4DV7 - chains A and Q of the 21 polymer chains in the assembly; structure by X-ray diffraction, 3.29 A resolution.

# Chain A
Molecule: 16S rRNA
From: Thermus thermophilus
Sequence (1522 nucleotides; row label = number of the first residue in the row; note: 42 numbers in that range are skipped by the numbering (no residue carries them; nothing is unmodelled there); a row labelled like 190A-190L holds insertion residues (190A, then the next letters in order); numbering starts at 0):
     0 UUUGUUGGAG AGUUUGAUCC UGGCUCAGGG UGAACGCUGG CGGCGUGCCU AAGACAUGCA
    60 AGUCGUGCGG G
    73 CCGCGGGGUU UU
    88 ACUCCG
    95 UGGUC
   101 AGCGGCGGAC GGGUGAGUAA CGCGUGGGU
  129A G
   130 ACCUACCCGG AAGAGGGGGA CAACCCGGGG AAACUCGGGC UAAUCCCCCA UGUGGACCCG
   190 C
190A-190L CCCUUGGGGUGU
   191 GUCCAAAGGG CUUU
   216 GCCCGCUUCC GGAUGGGCCC GCGUCCCAUC AGCUAGUUGG UGGGGUAAUG GCCCACCAAG
   276 GCGACGACGG GUAGCCGGUC UGAGAGGAUG GCCGGCCACA GGGGCACUGA GACACGGGCC
   336 CCACUCCUAC GGGAGGCAGC AGUUAGGAAU CUUCCGCAAU GGGCGCAAGC CUGACGGAGC
   396 GACGCCGCUU GGAGGAAGAA GCCCUUCGGG GUGUAAACUC CUGAA
   442 CCCGGGACGA AACCCCCGAC GA
   474 GGGGACUGAC GGUACCGGG
   494 GUAAUAGCGC CGGCCAACUC CGUGCCAGCA GCCGCGGUAA UACGGAGGGC GCGAGCGUUA
   554 CCCGGAUUCA CUGGGCGUAA AGGGCGUGUA GGCGGCCUGG GGCGUCCCAU GUGAAAGACC
   614 ACGGCUCAAC CGUGGGGGAG CGUGGGAUAC GCUCAGGCUA GACGGUGGGA GAGGGUGGUG
   674 GAAUUCCCGG AGUAGCGGUG AAAUGCGCAG AUACCGGGAG GAACGCCGAU GGCGAAGGCA
   734 GCCACCUGGU CCACCCGUGA CGCUGAGGCG CGAAAGCGUG GGGAGCAAAC CGGAUUAGAU
   794 ACCCGGGUAG UCCACGCCCU AAACGAUGCG CGCUAGGUCU CUGGGUCU
   848 CCUGGGGGCC GAAGCUAACG CGUUAAGCGC GCCGCCUGGG GAGUACGGCC GCAAGGCUGA
   908 AACUCAAGGG AAUUGACGGG GGCCCGCACA AGCGGUGGAG CAUGUGGUUU AAUUCGAAGX
   968 AACGCGAAGA ACCUUACCAG GCCUUGACAU GCUAGG
 1003A G
  1004 AACCCGGGUG AAAGCCUGGG GUGCCCC
1030A-1030D GCGA
  1031 GGGGAGCCCU AGCACAGGUG CUGCAUGGCC GUCGUCAGCU CGUGCCGUGA GGUGUUGGGU
  1091 UAAGUCCCGC AACGAGCGCA ACCCCCGCCG UUAGUUGCCA GCGGUUCGGC CGGGCACUCU
  1151 AACGGGACUG CCCGCGAAA
  1171 GCGGGAGGAA GGAGGGGACG ACGUCUGGUC AGCAUGGCCC UUACGGCCUG GGCGACACAC
  1231 GUGCUACAAU GCCCACUACA AAGCGAUGCC ACCCGGCAAC GGGGAGCUAA UCGCAAAAAG
  1291 GUGGGCCCAG UUCGGAUUGG GGUCUGCAAC CCGACCCCAU GAAGCCGGAA UCGCUAGUAA
  1351 UCGCGGAUCA G
 1361A C
  1362 CAUGCCGCGG UGAAUACGUU CCCGGGCCUU GUACACACXG CCXGUXACGC CAUGGGAGCG
  1422 GGCUCUACCC GAAGUCGCCG GG
  1446 AGCCUACGGG
  1459 CAGGCGCCGA GGGUAGGGCC CGUGACUGGG GCGAAGUCGU AACAAGGUAG CUGUACCGGA
  1519 AGGUGCGGCU GGAUCCACUC CUUUCU
Unresolved in the structure: 0-4, 1534-1538
Modified positions: PSU (pseudouridine-5'-monophosphate) at position 516, 7MG (7N-methyl-8-hydroguanosine-5'-monophosphate) at position 527, M2G (N2-dimethylguanosine-5'-monophosphate) at position 966, 5MC (5-methylcytidine-5'-monophosphate) at position 967, 2MG (2N-methylguanosine-5'-monophosphate) at position 1207, 5MC (5-methylcytidine-5'-monophosphate) at position 1400, 4OC (4n,o2'-methylcytidine-5'-monophosphate) at position 1402, 5MC (5-methylcytidine-5'-monophosphate) at position 1404, 5MC (5-methylcytidine-5'-monophosphate) at position 1407, UR3 (3-methyluridine-5'-monophoshate) at position 1498, MA6 (6N-dimethyladenosine-5'-monophoshate) at position 1518, MA6 (6N-dimethyladenosine-5'-monophoshate) at position 1519, PSU (pseudouridine-5'-monophosphate) at position 1540, PSU (pseudouridine-5'-monophosphate) at position 1541
Sequence notes: engineered mutation G915 (A1538 in M26923.1); conflict C1534 (A2157 in M26923.1), A1535 (C2158 in M26923.1)
Bound ions: Mg2+ site 1 near U5 (its only coordinating residue here); Mg2+ site 2: U12, G21; Mg2+ site 3 near G21 (its only coordinating residue here); Mg2+ site 4: C48, G115; Mg2+ site 5 near A53 (its only coordinating residue here); Mg2+ site 6: A59, U387; Mg2+ site 7: U62, G105; Mg2+ site 8: G97, U98; Mg2+ site 9 near G107 (its only coordinating residue here); Mg2+ site 10 near A109 (its only coordinating residue here); Mg2+ site 11 near G111 (its only coordinating residue here); Mg2+ site 12 near G115 (its only coordinating residue here); 103 more Mg2+ sites not listed
Ligand contacts: streptomycin (SRY): U12, U14, C526, 7MG_527, C912, A913, A914, G915, C1490, G1491

# Chain Q
Molecule: ribosomal protein S17
From: Thermus thermophilus
UniProtKB: Q5SHP7 (RS17_THET8); numbering as in UniProt (aligned over 1-105)
Chain sequence (105 residues; row label = number of the first residue in the row):
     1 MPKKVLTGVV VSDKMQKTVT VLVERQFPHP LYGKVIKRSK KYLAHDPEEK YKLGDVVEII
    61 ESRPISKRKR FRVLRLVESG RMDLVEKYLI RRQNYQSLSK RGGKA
Unresolved in the structure: 1, 101-105
Sequence notes: conflict Gln96 (Glu in Q5SHP7)
Bound ions: Mg2+ site 1 near Met15 (its only coordinating residue here); Mg2+ site 2: Ser39 (shared with C280(A) of chain A); Mg2+ site 3 near Ile65 (its only coordinating residue here)

# How chain A and chain Q interact
Residue-residue contacts (87; chain A residue first):
  G127(A) - Pro2(Q)  hydrogen bond to the sugar
  G127(A) - Glu61(Q)  hydrogen bond to the base
  G128(A) - Pro2(Q)  sugar contact
  G128(A) - Lys3(Q)  hydrogen bond to the phosphate
  G128(A) - Glu61(Q)  sugar contact
  U129(A) - Lys3(Q)  salt bridge to the phosphate
  A130(A) - Arg63(Q)  salt bridge to the phosphate
  A130(A) - Pro64(Q)  base contact
  U190E(A) - Ser62(Q)  base contact
  U190E(A) - Arg63(Q)  hydrogen bond to the base
  U190E(A) - Arg72(Q)  hydrogen bond to the base
  G190F(A) - Arg63(Q)  base contact
  C234(A) - Pro64(Q)  sugar contact
  C234(A) - Arg70(Q)  hydrogen bond to the phosphate
  C235(A) - Glu61(Q)  sugar contact
  C235(A) - Arg70(Q)  salt bridge to the phosphate
  C235(A) - Phe71(Q)  sugar contact
  G236(A) - Lys4(Q)  hydrogen bond to the sugar
  G236(A) - Lys40(Q)  salt bridge to the phosphate
  G236(A) - Tyr42(Q)  hydrogen bond to the phosphate
  C237(A) - Arg25(Q)  salt bridge to the phosphate
  C237(A) - Lys40(Q)  salt bridge to the phosphate
  C237(A) - Tyr42(Q)  phosphate contact
  G238(A) - Arg25(Q)  salt bridge to the phosphate
  A246(A) - Leu98(Q)  sugar contact
  A246(A) - Ser99(Q)  sugar contact
  G247(A) - Ser99(Q)  phosphate contact
  G247(A) - Lys100(Q)  phosphate contact
  U253(A) - Met15(Q)  hydrogen bond to the sugar
  U253(A) - Lys67(Q)  salt bridge to the phosphate
  U253(A) - Arg68(Q)  phosphate contact
  G254(A) - Met15(Q)  sugar contact
  G254(A) - Gln16(Q)  hydrogen bond to the sugar
  G254(A) - Thr18(Q)  hydrogen bond to the phosphate
  G254(A) - Ser66(Q)  hydrogen bond to the phosphate
  G254(A) - Lys67(Q)  phosphate contact
  G254(A) - Arg68(Q)  phosphate contact
  G254(A) - Lys69(Q)  phosphate contact
  G255(A) - Gln16(Q)  sugar contact
  G255(A) - Lys17(Q)  hydrogen bond to the phosphate
  G255(A) - Ile65(Q)  phosphate contact
  G255(A) - Ser66(Q)  phosphate contact
  G255(A) - Lys69(Q)  salt bridge to the phosphate
  U256(A) - Lys17(Q)  salt bridge to the phosphate
  U264(A) - Arg63(Q)  sugar contact
  U264(A) - Pro64(Q)  hydrogen bond to the sugar
  G265(A) - Pro64(Q)  sugar contact
  G265(A) - Ile65(Q)  sugar contact
  G265(A) - Ser66(Q)  sugar contact
  G265(A) - Lys67(Q)  hydrogen bond to the sugar
  G266(A) - Ile65(Q)  phosphate contact
  G266(A) - Lys67(Q)  sugar contact
  C267(A) - Lys67(Q)  phosphate contact
  C272(A) - Gln16(Q)  base contact
  G275(A) - Lys14(Q)  salt bridge to the phosphate
  G275(A) - Met15(Q)  hydrogen bond to the sugar
  G276(A) - Ser12(Q)  hydrogen bond to the phosphate
  G276(A) - Met15(Q)  sugar contact
  G276(A) - Arg68(Q)  hydrogen bond to the phosphate
  C277(A) - Lys41(Q)  salt bridge to the phosphate
  C277(A) - Arg68(Q)  salt bridge to the phosphate
  G278(A) - Lys41(Q)  salt bridge to the phosphate
  G278(A) - Arg92(Q)  base contact
  G278(A) - Tyr95(Q)  base contact
  A279(A) - Tyr95(Q)  hydrogen bond to the phosphate
  A279(A) - Leu98(Q)  base contact
  C280(A) - Lys37(Q)  base contact
  C280(A) - Arg38(Q)  hydrogen bond to the sugar
  C280(A) - Ser39(Q)  hydrogen bond to the base
  C280(A) - Arg91(Q)  hydrogen bond to the base
  C564(A) - Leu31(Q)  base contact
  C564(A) - Tyr32(Q)  sugar contact
  U582(A) - Asn94(Q)  hydrogen bond to the sugar
  A583(A) - Arg91(Q)  sugar contact
  A583(A) - Asn94(Q)  hydrogen bond to the sugar
  G584(A) - Lys87(Q)  phosphate contact
  G585(A) - Lys34(Q)  hydrogen bond to the phosphate
  G585(A) - Lys37(Q)  salt bridge to the phosphate
  C586(A) - Lys34(Q)  salt bridge to the phosphate
  G635(A) - Pro2(Q)  phosphate contact
  U636(A) - Pro2(Q)  sugar contact
  C647(A) - Arg81(Q)  salt bridge to the phosphate
  G760(A) - Asn94(Q)  hydrogen bond to the base
  G760(A) - Ser97(Q)  hydrogen bond to the base
  G760(A) - Leu98(Q)  sugar contact
  C879(A) - Lys34(Q)  salt bridge to the phosphate
  C896(A) - Lys100(Q)  salt bridge to the phosphate
Other interface residues (no listed pair), chain A (50 interface residues in all): U252, A273, A300, A563, G597, U598, A759, G761, G895, C897
Other interface residues (no listed pair), chain Q (46 interface residues in all): Thr20, Pro28, Val35, Leu43, Ile90

# Overview
The interface between chain A and chain Q involves 50 residues on one side and 46 on the other; the contacts
include 27 hydrogen bonds and 19 salt bridges. Among the polar pairs are G127(A)-Glu61(Q), U190E(A)-Arg63(Q)
and U190E(A)-Arg72(Q). Ligands of chain A: streptomycin.
Here chain A is 16S rRNA and chain Q is ribosomal protein S17, both from Thermus thermophilus. Entry 4DV7
(Crystal structure of the Thermus thermophilus 30S ribosomal subunit with a 16S rRNA mutation, A915G, bound
...) was determined by X-ray diffraction.
